PDB entry 5MPD | electron microscopy, 4.10 A resolution (low resolution: residue-level contacts below are approximate; hydrogen-bond / salt-bridge calls are withheld) | chains W and O of the 13 polymer chains in the assembly

== Chain W ==
Molecule: 26S proteasome regulatory subunit RPN10
Organism: Saccharomyces cerevisiae (strain ATCC 204508 / S288c)
UniProt: P38886 (RPN10_YEAST); numbering as in UniProt (aligned over 1-268)
Sequence (268 residues; each row starts with the number of its first residue):
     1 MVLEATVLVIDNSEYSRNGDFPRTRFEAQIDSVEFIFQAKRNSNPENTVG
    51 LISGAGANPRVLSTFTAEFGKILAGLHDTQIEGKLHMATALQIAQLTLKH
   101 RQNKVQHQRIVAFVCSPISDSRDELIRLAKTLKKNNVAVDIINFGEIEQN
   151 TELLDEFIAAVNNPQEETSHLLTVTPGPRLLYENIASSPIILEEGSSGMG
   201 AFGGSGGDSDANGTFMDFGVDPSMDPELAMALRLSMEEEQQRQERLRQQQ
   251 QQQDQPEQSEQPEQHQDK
Disordered / not traced: 198-268

== Chain O ==
Molecule: 26S proteasome regulatory subunit RPN9
Organism: Saccharomyces cerevisiae (strain ATCC 204508 / S288c)
UniProt: Q04062 (RPN9_YEAST); numbering as in UniProt (aligned over 1-393)
Sequence (393 residues; each row starts with the number of its first residue):
     1 MFNNHEIDTILSTLRMEADPSLHPLFEQFEKFYEEKLWFQLSESLTKFFD
    51 DAKSTPLRLRLYDNFVSKFYDKINQLSVVKYLLASLKDSKDFDESLKYLD
   101 DLKAQFQELDSKKQRNNGSKDHGDGILLIDSEIARTYLLKNDLVKARDLL
   151 DDLEKTLDKKDSIPLRITNSFYSTNSQYFKFKNDFNSFYYTSLLYLSTLE
   201 PSTSITLAERQQLAYDLSISALLGDKIYNFGELLHHPIMETIVNDSNYDW
   251 LFQLLNALTVGDFDKFDSLIKVQISKIPILAQHESFLRQKICLMTLIETV
   301 FVKNIRMLSFEDISKATHLPKDNVEHLVMRAISLGLLKGSIDQVNELVTI
   351 SWVQPRIISGDQITKMKDRLVEWNDQVEKLGKKMEARGQSIWV
Disordered / not traced: 1-5

== Chain W / chain O interface ==
Contacting residue pairs (28; chain W residue first):
  E14(W) - F39(O)
  Y15(W) - F39(O)
  Y15(W) - Q40(O)
  R17(W) - W38(O)
  R17(W) - F39(O)
  R17(W) - S42(O)
  R17(W) - K72(O)
  R17(W) - I73(O)
  R17(W) - N74(O)
  N18(W) - K36(O)
  N18(W) - L37(O)
  N18(W) - W38(O)
  N18(W) - F39(O)
  G19(W) - K36(O)
  G19(W) - W38(O)
  D20(W) - E35(O)
  D20(W) - K36(O)
  D20(W) - L37(O)
  P22(W) - K36(O)
  R23(W) - K36(O)
  R23(W) - W38(O)
  T24(W) - W38(O)
  F26(W) - N116(O)
  F26(W) - N117(O)
  T79(W) - N117(O)
  I81(W) - N74(O)
  I81(W) - K120(O)
  E82(W) - N74(O)
Also at the interface, not in a pair above, chain W (16 interface residues in all): E27, H77, E148
Also at the interface, not in a pair above, chain O (15 interface residues in all): G118, S119

== Summary ==
16 residues of chain W and 15 residues of chain O are in contact.
Chain W is 26S proteasome regulatory subunit RPN10 and chain O is 26S proteasome regulatory subunit RPN9, both
from Saccharomyces cerevisiae (strain ATCC 204508 / S288c); the structure, 26S proteasome in presence of ATP
(s1), was determined by electron microscopy (same publication as 5MP9, 5MPA, 5MPB, 5MPC and 5MPE).
